Entry 7PEQ (electron microscopy, 35.00 A resolution (very low resolution: no residue pairs are listed; an interface is given only as per-side residue counts)); this record covers chains AE and AJ of the 36 polymer chains in the assembly.

[Chain AE]
Name: Nuclear pore complex protein Nup96
Source organism: Homo sapiens
UniProt: P52948 (NUP98_HUMAN); residues 1-937 here correspond to UniProt positions 881-1817 (UniProt number = residue number + 880)
Amino-acid sequence (937 residues; numbered 1 to 937; the number before each row is that of its first residue):
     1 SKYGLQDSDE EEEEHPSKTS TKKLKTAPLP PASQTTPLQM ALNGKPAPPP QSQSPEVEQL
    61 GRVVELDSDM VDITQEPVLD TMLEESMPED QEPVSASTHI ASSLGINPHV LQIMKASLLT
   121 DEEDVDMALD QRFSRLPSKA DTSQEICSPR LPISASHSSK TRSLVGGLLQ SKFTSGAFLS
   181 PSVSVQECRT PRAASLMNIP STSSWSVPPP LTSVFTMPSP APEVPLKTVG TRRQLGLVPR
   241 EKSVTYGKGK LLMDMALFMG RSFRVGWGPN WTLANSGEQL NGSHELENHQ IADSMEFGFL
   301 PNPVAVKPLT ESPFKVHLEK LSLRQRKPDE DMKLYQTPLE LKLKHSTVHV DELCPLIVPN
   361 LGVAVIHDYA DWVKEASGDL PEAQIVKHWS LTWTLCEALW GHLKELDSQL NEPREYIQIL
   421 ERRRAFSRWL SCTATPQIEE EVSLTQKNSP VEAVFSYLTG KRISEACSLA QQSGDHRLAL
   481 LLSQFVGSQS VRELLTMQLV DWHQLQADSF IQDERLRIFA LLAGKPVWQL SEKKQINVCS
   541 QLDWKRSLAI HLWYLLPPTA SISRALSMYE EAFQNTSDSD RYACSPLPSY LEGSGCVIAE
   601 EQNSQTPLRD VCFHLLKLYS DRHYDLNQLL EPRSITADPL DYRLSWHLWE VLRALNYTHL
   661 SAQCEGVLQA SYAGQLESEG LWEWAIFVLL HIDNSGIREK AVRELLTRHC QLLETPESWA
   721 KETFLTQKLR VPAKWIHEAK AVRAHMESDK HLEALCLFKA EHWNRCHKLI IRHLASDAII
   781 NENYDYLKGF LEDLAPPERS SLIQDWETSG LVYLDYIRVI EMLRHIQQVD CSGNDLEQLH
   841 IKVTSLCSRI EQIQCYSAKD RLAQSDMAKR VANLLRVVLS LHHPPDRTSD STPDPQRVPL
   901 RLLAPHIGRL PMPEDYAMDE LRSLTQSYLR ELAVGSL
Not modelled in the structure: 1-332, 576-606, 875-890, 923-937

[Chain AJ]
Name: Nuclear pore complex protein Nup160
Source organism: Homo sapiens
UniProt: Q12769 (NU160_HUMAN); residue numbers follow UniProt; this construct covers 1-829, 845-1436
Amino-acid sequence (1436 residues; numbered 1 to 1436 plus 14 insertion-coded residues; 14 numbers in that range are skipped by the numbering (no residue carries them; nothing is unmodelled there); the number before each row is that of its first residue; a row labelled like 829A-829N holds insertion residues (829A, then the next letters in order)):
     1 MLHLSAAPPA PPPEVTATAR PCLCSVGRRG DGGKMAAAGA LERSFVELSG AERERPRHFR
    61 EFTVCSIGTA NAVAGAVKYS ESAGGFYYVE SGKLFSVTRN RFIHWKTSGD TLELMEESLD
   121 INLLNNAIRL KFQNCSVLPG GVYVSETQNR VIILMLTNQT VHRLLLPHPS RMYRSELVVD
   181 SQMQSIFTDI GKVDFTDPCN YQLIPAVPGI SPNSTASTAW LSSDGEALFA LPCASGGIFV
   241 LKLPPYDIPG MVSVVELKQS SVMQRLLTGW MPTAIRGDQS PSDRPLSLAV HCVEHDAFIF
   301 ALCQDHKLRM WSYKEQMCLM VADMLEYVPV KKDLRLTAGT GHKLRLAYSP TMGLYLGIYM
   361 HAPKRGQFCI FQLVSTESNR YSLDHISSLF TSQETLIDFA LTSTDIWALW HDAENQTVVK
   421 YINFEHNVAG QWNPVFMQPL PEEEIVIRDD QDPREMYLQS LFTPGQFTNE ALCKALQIFC
   481 RGTERNLDLS WSELKKEVTL AVENELQGSV TEYEFSQEEF RNLQQEFWCK FYACCLQYQE
   541 ALSHPLALHL NPHTNMVCLL KKGYLSFLIP SSLVDHLYLL PYENLLTEDE TTISDDVDIA
   601 RDVICLIKCL RLIEESVTVD MSVIMEMSCY NLQSPEKAAE QILEDMITID VENVMEDICS
   661 KLQEIRNPIH AIGLLIREMD YETEVEMEKG FNPAQPLNIR MNLTQLYGSN TAGYIVCRGV
   721 HKIASTRFLI CRDLLILQQL LMRLGDAVIW GTGQLFQAQQ DLLHRTAPLL LSYYLIKWGS
   781 ECLATDVPLD TLESNLQHLS VLELTDSGAL MANRFVSSPQ TIVELFFQE
829A-829N VARKHIISHLFSQP
   833 K
   845 APLSQTGLNW PEMITAITSY LLQLLWPSNP GCLFLECLMG NCQYVQLQDY IQLLHPWCQV
   905 NVGSCRFMLG RCYLVTGEGQ KALECFCQAA SEVGKEEFLD RLIRSEDGEI VSTPRLQYYD
   965 KVLRLLDVIG LPELVIQLAT SAITEAGDDW KSQATLRTCI FKHHLDLGHN SQAYEALTQI
  1025 PDSSRQLDCL RQLVVVLCER SQLQDLVEFP YVNLHNEVVG IIESRARAVD LMTHNYYELL
  1085 YAFHIYRHNY RKAGTVMFEY GMRLGREVRT LRGLEKQGNC YLAALNCLRL IRPEYAWIVQ
  1145 PVSGAVYDRP GASPKRNHDG ECTAAPTNRQ IEILELEDLE KECSLARIRL TLAQHDPSAV
  1205 AVAGSSSAEE MVTLLVQAGL FDTAISLCQT FKLPLTPVFE GLAFKCIKLQ FGGEAAQAEA
  1265 WAWLAANQLS SVITTKESSA TDEAWRLLST YLERYKVQNN LYHHCVINKL LSHGVPLPNW
  1325 LINSYKKVDA AELLRLYLNY DLLEEAVDLV SEYVDAVLGK GHQYFGIEFP LSATAPMVWL
  1385 PYSSIDQLLQ ALGENSANSH NIALSQKILD KLEDYQQKVD KATRDLLYRR TL
Not modelled in the structure: 1-77, 121, 179-192, 259-275, 582-599, 680-697, 829A-829N, 845-854, 1146-1175, 1196-1436

[Chain AE / chain AJ interface]
At this resolution (35 A) residue pairs are not listed: 43 residues of chain AE and 36 of chain AJ lie at the interface.

[In short]
The interface between chain AE and chain AJ involves 43 residues on one side and 36 on the other.
Chain AE is Nuclear pore complex protein Nup96 and chain AJ is Nuclear pore complex protein Nup160, both from
Homo sapiens; the structure, Model of the outer rings of the human nuclear pore complex, was determined by
electron microscopy, deposited together with 7PER.
